8CVO - chains G and S of the 9 polymer chains in the assembly; structure by electron microscopy, 2.95 A resolution.

== Chain G ==
Name: 30S ribosomal protein S3
Organism: Cutibacterium acnes
UniProtKB: A0A2B7I5Y3 (A0A2B7I5Y3_CUTAC); numbering as in UniProt (aligned over 1-269)
Chain sequence (269 residues; row label = number of the first residue in the row):
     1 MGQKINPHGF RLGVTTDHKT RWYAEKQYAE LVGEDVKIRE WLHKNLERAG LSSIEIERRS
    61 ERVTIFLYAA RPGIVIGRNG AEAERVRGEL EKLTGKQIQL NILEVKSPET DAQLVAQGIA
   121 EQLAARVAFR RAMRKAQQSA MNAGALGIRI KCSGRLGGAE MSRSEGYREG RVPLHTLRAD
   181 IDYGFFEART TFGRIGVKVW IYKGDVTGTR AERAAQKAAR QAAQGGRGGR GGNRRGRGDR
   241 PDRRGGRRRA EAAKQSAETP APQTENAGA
Disordered / not traced: 1, 216-269

== Chain S ==
Name: 30S ribosomal protein S14 type Z
Organism: Cutibacterium acnes
UniProtKB: A0A2B7JMX1 (A0A2B7JMX1_CUTAC); numbering as in UniProt (aligned over 1-61)
Chain sequence (61 residues; row label = number of the first residue in the row):
     1 MAKTALKVKA ARKPKFGVRA YTRCQRCGRP HSVYRKFGLC RICLREMAHA GQLPGVTKSS
    61 W
Disordered / not traced: 1
Bound ions: Zn2+: C24, C27, C40, C43

== Chain G / chain S interface ==
Contacting residue pairs - 34 pairs, chain G then chain S:
  I5(G) - K58(S)
  H8(G) - H49(S)  hydrogen bond (side chain-backbone)
  H8(G) - A50(S)  hydrogen bond (side chain-backbone)
  G9(G) - H49(S)  hydrogen bond (backbone-backbone)
  G9(G) - K58(S)
  L12(G) - A48(S)
  L12(G) - V56(S)
  H18(G) - G51(S)
  H18(G) - L53(S)
  H18(G) - V56(S)  hydrogen bond (side chain-backbone)
  H18(G) - T57(S)
  K19(G) - G51(S)  hydrogen bond (backbone-backbone)
  T20(G) - G51(S)
  T20(G) - Q52(S)  hydrogen bond (side chain-backbone)
  T20(G) - L53(S)
  T20(G) - P54(S)
  W22(G) - P54(S)
  E25(G) - K36(S)
  Y28(G) - K36(S)
  Y28(G) - F37(S)  hydrophobic
  Y28(G) - L53(S)
  Y28(G) - P54(S)  hydrogen bond (side chain-backbone)
  A29(G) - Q25(S)
  A29(G) - K36(S)
  A29(G) - F37(S)
  A29(G) - G38(S)
  V32(G) - Q25(S)
  V32(G) - F37(S)
  V32(G) - L39(S)  hydrophobic
  V32(G) - L53(S)  hydrophobic
  G33(G) - Q25(S)  hydrogen bond (backbone-side chain)
  V36(G) - R26(S)
  V36(G) - M47(S)  hydrophobic
  R39(G) - Q52(S)
Also at the interface, not in a pair above, chain G (17 interface residues in all): N6, F10
Also at the interface, not in a pair above, chain S (19 interface residues in all): R35, G55

== In short ==
Chain G and chain S form an interface of 17 and 19 residues respectively, with 8 hydrogen bonds. Among the
polar pairs are H8(G)-H49(S), H8(G)-A50(S) and H18(G)-V56(S). C24(S), C27(S), C40(S) and C43(S) form the Zn2+
site.
Chain G is 30S ribosomal protein S3 and chain S is 30S ribosomal protein S14 type Z, both from Cutibacterium
acnes; the structure, Cutibacterium acnes 30S ribosomal subunit with Sarecycline bound, head domain only in
the local refined map, was determined by electron microscopy, deposited together with 8CWO.
